Entry 6BJS (electron microscopy, 5.50 A resolution (low resolution: residue-level contacts below are approximate; hydrogen-bond / salt-bridge calls are withheld)); this record covers chains R and I of the 8 polymer chains in the assembly.

== Chain R ==
Molecule: 29-nt RNA strand
Sequence (29 nucleotides; row label = number of the first residue in the row):
     1 CCUGACUAGU CUUUCAGGCG AUGUGUGCU
Unresolved in the structure: 1-18

== Chain I ==
Molecule: DNA-directed RNA polymerase subunit beta
Organism: Escherichia coli (strain K12)
Notes: EC 2.7.7.6
UniProtKB: P0A8V2 (RPOB_ECOLI); residue numbers follow UniProt; this construct covers 1-1342
Amino-acid sequence (1342 residues; row label = number of the first residue in the row):
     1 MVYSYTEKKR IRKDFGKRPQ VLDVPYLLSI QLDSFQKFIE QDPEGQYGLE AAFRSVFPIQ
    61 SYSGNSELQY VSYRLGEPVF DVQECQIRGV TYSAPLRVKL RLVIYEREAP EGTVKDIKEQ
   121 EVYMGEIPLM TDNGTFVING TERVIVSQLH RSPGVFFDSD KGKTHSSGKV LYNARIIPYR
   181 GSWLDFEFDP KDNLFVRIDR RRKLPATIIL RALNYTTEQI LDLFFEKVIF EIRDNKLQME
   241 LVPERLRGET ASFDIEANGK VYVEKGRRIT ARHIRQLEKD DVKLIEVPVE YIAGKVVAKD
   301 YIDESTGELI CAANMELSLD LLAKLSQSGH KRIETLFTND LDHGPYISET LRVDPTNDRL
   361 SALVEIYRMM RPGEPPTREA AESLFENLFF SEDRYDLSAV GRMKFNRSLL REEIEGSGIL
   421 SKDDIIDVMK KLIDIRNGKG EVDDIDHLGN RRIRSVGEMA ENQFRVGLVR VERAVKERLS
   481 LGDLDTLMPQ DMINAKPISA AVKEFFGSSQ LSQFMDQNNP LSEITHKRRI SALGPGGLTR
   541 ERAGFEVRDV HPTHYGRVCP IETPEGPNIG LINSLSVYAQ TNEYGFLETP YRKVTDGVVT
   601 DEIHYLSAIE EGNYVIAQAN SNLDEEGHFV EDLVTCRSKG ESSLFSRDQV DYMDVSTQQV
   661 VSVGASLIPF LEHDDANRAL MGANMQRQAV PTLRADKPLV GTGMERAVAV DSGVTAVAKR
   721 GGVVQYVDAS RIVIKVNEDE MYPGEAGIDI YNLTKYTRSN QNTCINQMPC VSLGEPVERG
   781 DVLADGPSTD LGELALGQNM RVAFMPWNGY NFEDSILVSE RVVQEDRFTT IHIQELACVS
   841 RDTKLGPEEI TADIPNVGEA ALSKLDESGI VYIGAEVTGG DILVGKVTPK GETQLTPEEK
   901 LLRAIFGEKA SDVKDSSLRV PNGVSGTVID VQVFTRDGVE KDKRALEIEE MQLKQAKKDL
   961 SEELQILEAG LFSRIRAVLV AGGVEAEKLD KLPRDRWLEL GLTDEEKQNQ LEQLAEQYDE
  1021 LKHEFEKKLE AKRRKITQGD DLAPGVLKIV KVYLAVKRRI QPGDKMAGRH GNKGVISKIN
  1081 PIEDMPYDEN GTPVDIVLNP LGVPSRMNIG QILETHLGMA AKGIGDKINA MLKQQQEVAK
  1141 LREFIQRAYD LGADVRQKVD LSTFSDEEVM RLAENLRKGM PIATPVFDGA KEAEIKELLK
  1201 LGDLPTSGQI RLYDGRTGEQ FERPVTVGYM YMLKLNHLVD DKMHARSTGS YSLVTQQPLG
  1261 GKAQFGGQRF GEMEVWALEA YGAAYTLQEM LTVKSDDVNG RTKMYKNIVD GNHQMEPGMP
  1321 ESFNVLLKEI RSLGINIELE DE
Unresolved in the structure: 1, 891-914, 1342
UniProt features mapped onto this chain:
  - modified residue (N6-acetyllysine): Lys1022, Lys1200
  - mutagenesis: Ile561 (I561S: Resistant to antibiotics salinamide A and B), Ile569 (I569S: Resistant to antibiotics salinamide A and B), Ala665 (A665E: Resistant to antibiotics salinamide A and B), Asp675 (D675A/G: Resistant to antibiotics salinamide A and B), Asn677 (N677H/K: Resistant to antibiotics salinamide A and B), Leu680 (L680M: Resistant to antibiotics salinamide A and B), Glu813 (E813K: Disrupts the enzyme's active center)

== How chain R and chain I interact ==
Pairs across the interface - 13 pairs, chain R then chain I:
  G20(R) - Gln1264(I)
  U24(R) - Gln510(I)
  G25(R) - Gln510(I)
  G25(R) - Gln513(I)
  U26(R) - Asn568(I)
  G27(R) - Arg687(I)
  G27(R) - Gln688(I)
  G27(R) - His1237(I)
  C28(R) - Gln688(I)
  C28(R) - Lys1065(I)
  C28(R) - Lys1073(I)
  U29(R) - Glu565(I)
  U29(R) - Lys1073(I)
Interface residues without a listed pair, chain R (9 interface residues in all): C19, A21
Interface residues without a listed pair, chain I (14 interface residues in all): Leu533, Leu1253, Val1254, Leu1259

== Overview ==
Chain R and chain I form an interface of 9 and 14 residues respectively. UniProt lists 7 mutagenesis sites on
chain I.
Here chain R is a 29-nt RNA strand and chain I is DNA-directed RNA polymerase subunit beta (Escherichia coli
(strain K12)). Entry 6BJS (CryoEM structure of E.coli his pause elongation complex without pause hairpin) was
determined by electron microscopy together with 6ASX from the same study.
